5BT1 - chains B and C of the 4 polymer chains in the assembly; structure by X-ray diffraction, 2.62 A resolution.

== Chain B ==
Name: HAT1-interacting factor 1
Organism: Saccharomyces cerevisiae (strain ATCC 204508 / S288c)
UniProt: Q12373 (HIF1_YEAST); residue numbers follow UniProt; this construct covers 1-385
Chain sequence (393 residues; numbered 1 to 393; the number before each row is that of its first residue):
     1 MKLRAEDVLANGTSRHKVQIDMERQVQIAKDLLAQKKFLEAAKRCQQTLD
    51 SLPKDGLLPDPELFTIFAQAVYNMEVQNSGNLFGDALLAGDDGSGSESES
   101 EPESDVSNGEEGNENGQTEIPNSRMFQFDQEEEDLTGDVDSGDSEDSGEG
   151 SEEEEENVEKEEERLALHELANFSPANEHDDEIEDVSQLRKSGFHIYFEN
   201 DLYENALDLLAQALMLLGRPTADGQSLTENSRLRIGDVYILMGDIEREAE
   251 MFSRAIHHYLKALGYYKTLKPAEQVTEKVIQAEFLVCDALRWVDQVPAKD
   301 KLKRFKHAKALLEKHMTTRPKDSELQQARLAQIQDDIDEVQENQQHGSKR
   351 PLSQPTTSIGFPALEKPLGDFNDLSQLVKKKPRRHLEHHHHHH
Unresolved in the structure: 1-16, 84-163, 346-393
Differences from the reference sequence: expression tag (386-393)
UniProt features mapped onto this chain:
  - modified residue: Ser174 (Phosphoserine)
  - mutagenesis: Gly80 to Val158 (Abolishes interaction with heterotetrameric histone H3 and H4 and with dimeric histone H2A and H2B), Asp85 to Phe198 (Abolishes interaction with histones H2A, H2B, H3 and H4), Gly95 to Val158 (Mildly decreases interaction with heterotetrameric histone H3 and H4 and abolishes interaction with dimeric histone H2A and H2B), Leu135 to Val158 (Minimal decrease of interaction with heterotetrameric histone H3 and H4 and with dimeric histone H2A and H2B), Glu248 (E248A: Strongly reduces affinity for dimeric histone H2A and H2B; when associated with A-250; A-288; A-291 and 332-A--A-342), Glu250 (E250A: Strongly reduces affinity for dimeric histone H2A and H2B; when associated with A-248; A-288; A-291 and 332-A--A-342), Asp288 (D288A: Strongly reduces affinity for dimeric histone H2A and H2B; when associated with A-248; A-250; A-291 and 332-A--A-342), Arg291 (R291A: Strongly reduces affinity for dimeric histone H2A and H2B; when associated with A-248; A-250; A-288 and 332-A--A-342), Gln332 to Glu342 (Strongly reduces affinity for dimeric histone H2A and H2B; when associated with A-248; A-250; A-288 and A-291)

== Chain C ==
Name: Histone H2A.1
Organism: Saccharomyces cerevisiae (strain ATCC 204508 / S288c)
UniProt: P04911 (H2A1_YEAST); residues 0-131 here correspond to UniProt positions 1-132 (UniProt number = residue number + 1)
Chain sequence (143 residues; row label = number of the first residue in the row; numbers below 1 keep their minus sign (Met-11 is residue -11)):
   -11 MGHHHHHHGSHMSGGKGGKAGSAAKASQSRSAKAGLTFPVGRVHRLLRRG
    39 NYAQRIGSGAPVYLTAVLEYLAAEILELAGNAARDNKKTRIIPRHLQLAI
    89 RNDDELNKLLGNVTIAQGGVLPNIHQNLLPKKSAKATKASQEL
Unresolved in the structure: -11 to 15, 101-131
Differences from the reference sequence: initiating methionine (-11); expression tag (-10 to -1)
UniProt features mapped onto this chain:
  - motif: Ser128, Gln129 ([ST]-Q motif)
  - site: Lys119 (Not ubiquitinated)
  - modified residue: Ser1 (N-acetylserine), Lys4 (N6-acetyllysine), Lys7 (N6-acetyllysine), Lys13 (N6-succinyllysine), Lys21 (N6-succinyllysine), Gln105 (N5-methylglutamine), Lys119 (N6-malonyllysine), Ser128 (Phosphoserine)
  - cross-link: Lys126 (Glycyl lysine isopeptide (Lys-Gly) (interchain with G-Cter in SUMO))

== Interface between chain B and chain C ==
Pairs across the interface (19; chain B residue first):
  Ser79(B) - Ile80(C)
  Ser79(B) - Pro81(C)
  Asn81(B) - Arg82(C)  hydrogen bond (backbone-backbone)
  Leu82(B) - Pro81(C)  hydrophobic
  Leu82(B) - Gln85(C)
  Phe83(B) - Gln85(C)
  Tyr203(B) - Arg78(C)  hydrogen bond
  Glu248(B) - Arg78(C)  salt bridge
  Glu250(B) - Arg78(C)  salt bridge
  Arg291(B) - Arg30(C)
  Asp335(B) - Arg30(C)
  Asp335(B) - Arg37(C)  salt bridge
  Asp336(B) - Arg30(C)  salt bridge
  Glu339(B) - Arg30(C)  salt bridge
  Glu339(B) - Arg33(C)
  Glu342(B) - Arg18(C)  salt bridge
  Glu342(B) - Gly29(C)
  Asn343(B) - Ser17(C)
  Gln345(B) - Gln16(C)
Other interface residues (no listed pair), chain B (16 interface residues in all): Gly80, Asp338

== In short ==
The interface between chain B and chain C involves 16 residues on one side and 12 on the other; the contacts
include 2 hydrogen bonds and 6 salt bridges. Polar pairs include Glu248(B)-Arg78(C), Glu250(B)-Arg78(C) and
Asp335(B)-Arg37(C). UniProt lists 20 mutagenesis sites on chain B.
Chain B is HAT1-interacting factor 1 and chain C is Histone H2A.1, both from Saccharomyces cerevisiae (strain
ATCC 204508 / S288c); the structure, histone chaperone Hif1 playing with histone H2A-H2B dimer, was determined
by X-ray diffraction.
